8ES8 - chains G and B of the 11 polymer chains in the assembly; structure by electron microscopy, 2.65 A resolution.

== Chain G ==
Protein: T-cell surface glycoprotein CD3 gamma chain
Source organism: Homo sapiens
Reference sequence: P09693 (CD3G_HUMAN); residues 1-182 here = UniProt positions 1-182
Amino-acid sequence (185 residues; numbered 1 to 185; the number before each row is that of its first residue):
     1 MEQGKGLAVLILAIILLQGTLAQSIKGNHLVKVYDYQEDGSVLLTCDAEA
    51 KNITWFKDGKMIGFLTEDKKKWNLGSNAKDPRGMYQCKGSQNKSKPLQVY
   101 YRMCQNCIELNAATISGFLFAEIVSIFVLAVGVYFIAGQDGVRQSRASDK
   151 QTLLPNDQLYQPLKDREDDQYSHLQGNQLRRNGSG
Not modelled in the structure: 1-22, 139-185
Construct notes: expression tag (183-185)
Curated features (UniProtKB/Swiss-Prot):
  - motif: Leu153, Leu154 (Di-leucine motif)
  - modified residue (Phosphoserine): Ser145, Ser148
  - glycosylation (N-linked (GlcNAc...) asparagine): Asn52, Asn92
  - mutagenesis: Leu153 (L153A: Abolishes lysosomal targeting; L153I: Diminished but persistent lysosomal targeting), Leu154 (L154A: Abolishes lysosomal targeting; L154A: Diminished but persistent lysosomal targeting; L154I: No effect), Tyr160 (Y160A: Abolishes lysosomal targeting), Leu163 (L163A: Abolishes lysosomal targeting)
Disulfides: Cys46-Cys87, Cys104-Cys107
Covalent attachments: N-acetylglucosamine (NAG) linked to Asn52, Asn92

== Chain B ==
Protein: PN45545 TCR beta chain
Source organism: Homo sapiens
Amino-acid sequence (319 residues; numbered -18 to 300; the number before each row is that of its first residue; numbers below 1 keep their minus sign (Met-18 is residue -18)):
   -18 MGFRLLCCVAFCLLGAGPVDVKVTQSSRYLVKRTGEKVFLECVQDMDHEN
    32 MFWYRQDPGLGLRLIYFSYDVKMKEKGDIPEGYSVSREKKERFSLILESA
    82 STNQTSMYLCASSFTGPYNSPLHFGNGTRLTVTEDLNKVFPPEVAVFEPS
   132 EAEISHTQKATLVCLATGFFPDHVELSWWVNGKEVHSGVSTDPQPLKEQP
   182 ALNDSRYCLSSRLRVSATFWQNPRNHFRCQVQFYGLSENDEWTQDRAKPV
   232 TQIVSAEAWGRADCGFTSVSYQQGVLSATILYEILLGKATLYAVLVSALV
   282 LMAMVKRKDSRGRAKRGSG
Not modelled in the structure: -18 to 2, 290-300
Disulfides: Cys23-Cys91, Cys145-Cys210
Covalent attachments: N-acetylglucosamine (NAG) linked to Asn84, Asn107, Asn184

== How chain G and chain B interact ==
Contacting residue pairs (15; chain G residue first):
  Tyr36(G) - Asn162(B)
  Tyr36(G) - Gly163(B)  hydrogen bond (backbone-backbone)
  Tyr36(G) - His207(B)
  Gln37(G) - Asn162(B)
  Glu38(G) - Asn162(B)  hydrogen bond
  Gln105(G) - Gln253(B)  hydrogen bond (backbone-side chain)
  Cys107(G) - Gln254(B)  hydrogen bond (backbone-side chain)
  Ile108(G) - Gln254(B)
  Ile108(G) - Leu257(B)  hydrophobic
  Glu109(G) - Gln254(B)  hydrogen bond (backbone-side chain)
  Ala121(G) - Leu262(B)  hydrophobic
  Glu122(G) - Lys269(B)  salt bridge
  Ser125(G) - Lys269(B)  hydrogen bond
  Ile126(G) - Lys269(B)
  Leu129(G) - Tyr273(B)  hydrophobic
Also at the interface, not in a pair above, chain G (17 interface residues in all): Tyr34, Asp35, Asn106, Gly117, Phe118
Also at the interface, not in a pair above, chain B (12 interface residues in all): Trp240, Ile265, Leu266

== Overview ==
The interface between chain G and chain B involves 17 residues on one side and 12 on the other; the contacts
include 6 hydrogen bonds and 1 salt bridge. Among the polar pairs are Glu122(G)-Lys269(B), Glu38(G)-Asn162(B)
and Gln105(G)-Gln253(B). Covalently linked N-acetylglucosamine: at Asn52(G) and Asn92(G).
Here chain G is T-cell surface glycoprotein CD3 gamma chain and chain B is PN45545 TCR beta chain, both from
Homo sapiens. Entry 8ES8 (CryoEM structure of PN45545 TCR-CD3 in complex with HLA-A2 MAGEA4 (230-239)) was
determined by electron microscopy together with 8ES7, 8ES9, 8ESA and 8ESB from the same study.
